5KC9 - chains A and B; structure by X-ray diffraction, 2.30 A resolution.

# Chain A (and B)
Name: Glutamate receptor ionotropic, delta-1
Organism: Mus musculus
Notes: chain B of this document is another copy of the same molecule, construct and numbering; everything in this record applies to it too
UniProt: Q61627 (GRID1_MOUSE); numbering as in UniProt (aligned over 21-436)
Sequence (428 residues; row label = number of the first residue in the row):
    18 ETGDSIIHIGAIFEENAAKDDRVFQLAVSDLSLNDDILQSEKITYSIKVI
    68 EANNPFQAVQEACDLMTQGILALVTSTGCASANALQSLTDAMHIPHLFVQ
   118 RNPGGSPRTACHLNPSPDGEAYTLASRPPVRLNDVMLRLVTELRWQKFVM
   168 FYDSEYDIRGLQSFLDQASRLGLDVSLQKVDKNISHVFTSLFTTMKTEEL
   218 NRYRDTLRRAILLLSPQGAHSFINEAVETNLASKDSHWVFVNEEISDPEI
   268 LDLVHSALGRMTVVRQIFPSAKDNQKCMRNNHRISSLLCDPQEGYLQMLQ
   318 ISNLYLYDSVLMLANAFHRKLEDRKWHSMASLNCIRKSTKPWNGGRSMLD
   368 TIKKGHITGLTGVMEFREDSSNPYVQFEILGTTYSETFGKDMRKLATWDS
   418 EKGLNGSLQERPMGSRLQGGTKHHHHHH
Not modelled in the structure: 18-21, 426-445 (chain B: 18-21, 52-56, 289-298, 400-405, 425-445)
Construct notes: expression tag (18-20, 437-445)
Disulfides: Cys-80/Cys-351, Cys-96/Cys-128, Cys-294/Cys-306
Covalent attachments: N-acetylglucosamine (NAG) linked to Asn-200, Asn-422
Residues lining bound ligands: 1,4-butanediol (BU1): Pro-233, Gln-234, His-237, Glu-266, Ile-267, Asp-269, Leu-270
Swiss-Prot annotation at these positions:
  - site: Phe-73 (Essential for dimerization)
  - glycosylation (N-linked (GlcNAc...) asparagine): Asn-131, Asn-200, Asn-422
  - mutagenesis: Phe-73 (F73D: Abolishes dimerization. Weakly interacts with C1q domain of CBLN1)

# How chain A and chain B interact
Residue-residue contacts (60):
  Asn-70(A) with Asn-131(B); Pro-132(B)
  Asn-71(A) with Ser-104(B), hydrogen bond
  Pro-72(A) with Asn-100(B); Ser-104(B); Asn-131(B)
  Phe-73(A) with Ser-104(B), hydrogen bond (backbone-side chain); Leu-105(B), hydrophobic; Ala-108(B), hydrophobic; Cys-351(B), hydrophobic
  Gln-77(A) with Cys-351(B), hydrogen bond (side chain-backbone)
  Glu-78(A) with Lys-354(B), salt bridge
  Ala-97(A) with Asn-100(B); Asn-131(B)
  Asn-100(A) with Pro-72(B); Ala-97(B)
  Ser-104(A) with Asn-71(B), hydrogen bond; Pro-72(B); Phe-73(B), hydrogen bond (side chain-backbone)
  Leu-105(A) with Phe-73(B), hydrophobic
  Ala-108(A) with Phe-73(B), hydrophobic
  Asn-131(A) with Asn-70(B); Pro-72(B); Ala-97(B)
  Pro-132(A) with Asn-70(B)
  Lys-164(A) with Asp-191(B), salt bridge
  Tyr-169(A) with Gln-179(B)
  Asp-174(A) with Arg-176(B)
  Ile-175(A) with Ile-175(B)
  Arg-176(A) with Asp-174(B); Arg-176(B)
  Gln-179(A) with Tyr-169(B); Lys-196(B), hydrogen bond
  Leu-182(A) with Leu-194(B)
  Asp-183(A) with Leu-194(B); Gln-195(B); Lys-196(B), hydrogen bond (side chain-backbone)
  Ser-186(A) with Ser-193(B), hydrogen bond; Leu-194(B); Gln-195(B)
  Asp-191(A) with Lys-164(B), salt bridge
  Ser-193(A) with Ser-186(B), hydrogen bond
  Leu-194(A) with Leu-182(B), hydrophobic; Asp-183(B); Ser-186(B)
  Gln-195(A) with Asp-183(B); Ser-186(B); Arg-187(B), hydrogen bond
  Lys-196(A) with Gln-179(B), hydrogen bond; Asp-183(B), hydrogen bond (backbone-side chain)
  Tyr-220(A) with Arg-187(B), hydrogen bond
  Asn-350(A) with Ile-352(B)
  Cys-351(A) with Phe-73(B); Gln-77(B), hydrogen bond (backbone-side chain)
  Ile-352(A) with Gln-77(B)
  Arg-353(A) with Gln-77(B); Ile-352(B)
  Lys-354(A) with Lys-65(B); Glu-78(B), salt bridge; Asp-81(B), salt bridge
Interface residues without a listed pair, chain A (40 interface residues in all): Lys-65, Val-76, Cys-80, Asp-81, Ala-101, Met-109, Val-192
Interface residues without a listed pair, chain B (38 interface residues in all): Val-76, Cys-80, Ala-101, Met-109, Val-192

# Summary
40 residues of chain A and 38 residues of chain B are in contact, with 14 hydrogen bonds and 5 salt bridges.
Among the polar pairs are Glu-78(A)/Lys-354(B), Lys-164(A)/Asp-191(B) and Lys-354(A)/Asp-81(B). Ligands of
chain A: 1,4-butanediol. Covalently linked N-acetylglucosamine: at Asn-200(A) and Asn-422(A).
Both chains are Glutamate receptor ionotropic, delta-1 (Mus musculus). Entry 5KC9 (Crystal structure of the
amino-terminal domain (ATD) of iGluR Delta-1 (GluD1)) was determined by X-ray diffraction together with 5KC5,
5KC6, 5KC7, 5KC8 and 5KCA from the same study.
